8RJI - chains A and C of the 3 polymer chains in the assembly; structure by X-ray diffraction, 2.30 A resolution.

Chain A:
Protein: MHC class I antigen
From: Homo sapiens
UniProtKB: A0A411J078 (A0A411J078_HUMAN); residues 1-276 here correspond to UniProt positions 25-300 (UniProt number = residue number + 24)
Amino-acid sequence (276 residues; row label = number of the first residue in the row):
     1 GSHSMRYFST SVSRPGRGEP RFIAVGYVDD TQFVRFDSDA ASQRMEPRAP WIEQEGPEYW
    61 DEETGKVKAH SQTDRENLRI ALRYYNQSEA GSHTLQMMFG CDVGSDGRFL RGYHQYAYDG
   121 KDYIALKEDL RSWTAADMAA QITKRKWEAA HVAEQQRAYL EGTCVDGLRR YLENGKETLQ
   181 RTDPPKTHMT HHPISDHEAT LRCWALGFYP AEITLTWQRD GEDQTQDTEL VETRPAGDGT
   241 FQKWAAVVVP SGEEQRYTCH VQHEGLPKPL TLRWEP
Disulfide bonds: Cys-101/Cys-164, Cys-203/Cys-259

Chain C:
Protein: Spike glycoprotein
UniProtKB: A0A8B6RM54 (A0A8B6RM54_SARS2); residues 1-9 here correspond to UniProt positions 436-444 (UniProt number = residue number + 435)
Amino-acid sequence (9 residues; numbered 1 to 9; the number before each row is that of its first residue):
     1 NYNYRYRLF

Chain A / chain C interface:
Residue-residue contacts (49; chain A residue first):
  Met-5(A) / Asn-1(C)
  Tyr-7(A) / Asn-1(C)  hydrogen bond (side chain-backbone)
  Tyr-7(A) / Tyr-2(C)  hydrophobic
  Phe-22(A) / Tyr-2(C)
  Ala-24(A) / Tyr-2(C)
  Met-45(A) / Tyr-2(C)  hydrophobic
  Tyr-59(A) / Asn-1(C)
  Glu-63(A) / Asn-1(C)  hydrogen bond
  Glu-63(A) / Tyr-2(C)  hydrogen bond (side chain-backbone)
  Lys-66(A) / Tyr-2(C)  hydrogen bond (side chain-backbone)
  Lys-66(A) / Asn-3(C)
  Lys-66(A) / Tyr-4(C)
  Val-67(A) / Tyr-2(C)
  His-70(A) / Tyr-2(C)  hydrogen bond
  His-70(A) / Tyr-6(C)
  Thr-73(A) / Tyr-6(C)
  Thr-73(A) / Arg-7(C)
  Glu-76(A) / Leu-8(C)
  Asn-77(A) / Arg-7(C)  hydrogen bond (side chain-backbone)
  Asn-77(A) / Leu-8(C)
  Asn-77(A) / Phe-9(C)  hydrogen bond (side chain-backbone)
  Ile-80(A) / Phe-9(C)  hydrophobic
  Tyr-84(A) / Phe-9(C)  hydrogen bond (side chain-backbone)
  Leu-95(A) / Phe-9(C)  hydrophobic
  Met-97(A) / Tyr-6(C)  hydrophobic
  Phe-99(A) / Tyr-2(C)  hydrophobic
  Phe-99(A) / Asn-3(C)
  Phe-99(A) / Tyr-6(C)
  His-114(A) / Asn-3(C)
  Tyr-116(A) / Phe-9(C)  hydrophobic
  Tyr-123(A) / Phe-9(C)  hydrophobic
  Thr-143(A) / Phe-9(C)  hydrogen bond (side chain-backbone)
  Lys-146(A) / Phe-9(C)
  Trp-147(A) / Arg-7(C)
  Trp-147(A) / Leu-8(C)  hydrogen bond (side chain-backbone)
  Val-152(A) / Arg-7(C)
  Gln-155(A) / Tyr-4(C)
  Gln-155(A) / Arg-5(C)  hydrogen bond (side chain-backbone)
  Gln-155(A) / Arg-7(C)  hydrogen bond
  Gln-156(A) / Asn-3(C)
  Tyr-159(A) / Asn-1(C)  hydrogen bond (side chain-backbone)
  Tyr-159(A) / Tyr-2(C)
  Tyr-159(A) / Asn-3(C)
  Tyr-159(A) / Tyr-4(C)  hydrophobic
  Thr-163(A) / Asn-1(C)
  Thr-163(A) / Tyr-4(C)  hydrogen bond
  Gly-167(A) / Asn-1(C)
  Arg-170(A) / Asn-1(C)  hydrogen bond
  Tyr-171(A) / Asn-1(C)  hydrogen bond (side chain-backbone)
Interface residues without a listed pair, chain A (34 interface residues in all): Ser-9, Ala-150

Overview:
34 residues of chain A and 9 residues of chain C are in contact; the contacts include 16 hydrogen bonds. Polar
pairs include Tyr-7(A)/Asn-1(C), Glu-63(A)/Asn-1(C) and Glu-63(A)/Tyr-2(C).
Chain A is MHC class I antigen (Homo sapiens) and chain C is Spike glycoprotein; the structure, HLA
A*2402-NF9_5R pMHC complex, was determined by X-ray diffraction.
